Entry 6X1O (X-ray diffraction, 2.09 A resolution); this record covers chains A and B of the 4 polymer chains in the assembly.

== Chain A ==
Molecule: Formaldehyde:ferredoxin oxidoreductase wor5
From: Pyrococcus furiosus COM1
UniProt: I6V2C3 (I6V2C3_9EURY); residues 1-624 here = UniProt positions 1-624
Amino-acid sequence (624 residues; numbered 1 to 624; the number before each row is that of its first residue):
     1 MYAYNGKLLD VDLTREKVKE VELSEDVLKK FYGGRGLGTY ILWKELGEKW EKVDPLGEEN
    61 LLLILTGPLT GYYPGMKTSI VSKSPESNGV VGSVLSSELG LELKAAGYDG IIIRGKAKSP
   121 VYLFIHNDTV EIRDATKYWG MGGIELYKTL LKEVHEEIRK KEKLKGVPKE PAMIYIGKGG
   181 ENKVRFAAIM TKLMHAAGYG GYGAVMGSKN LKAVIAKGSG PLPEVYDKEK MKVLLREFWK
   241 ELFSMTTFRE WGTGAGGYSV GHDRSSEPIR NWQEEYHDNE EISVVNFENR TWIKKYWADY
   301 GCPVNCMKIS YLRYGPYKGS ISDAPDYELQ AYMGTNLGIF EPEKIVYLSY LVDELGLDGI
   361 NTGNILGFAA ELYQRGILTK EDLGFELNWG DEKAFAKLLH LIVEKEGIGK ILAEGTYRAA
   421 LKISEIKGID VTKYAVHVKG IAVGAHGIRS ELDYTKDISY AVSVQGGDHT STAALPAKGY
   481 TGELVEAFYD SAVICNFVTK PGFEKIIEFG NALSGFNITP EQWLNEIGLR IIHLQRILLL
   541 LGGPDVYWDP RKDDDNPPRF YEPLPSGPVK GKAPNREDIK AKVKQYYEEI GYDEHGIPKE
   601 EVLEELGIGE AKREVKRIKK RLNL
Not modelled in the structure: 624
Bound ions: tungstopterin cofactor Mg: V94, A196 (together with (1R)-1-hydroxybutane-1-sulfonic acid); Mg2+ site 1: M194, D323, D326 (together with tungstopterin cofactor); 4Fe-4S cluster Fe: D299, C302, C306, C495; Mg2+ site 2: T470 (together with tungstopterin cofactor)
Small-molecule neighbours:
  - tungstopterin cofactor (PTE): K77, S93, V94, L95, S96, M190, M194, H195, A196, A197, G198, Y199, D323, D326, E328, L329, V352, D353, L357, D358, G359, I360, H469, T470, E486, Y489, D490, I494, C495, N496, F497
  - 4Fe-4S cluster (SF4): G75, M76, K77, S96, W297, A298, D299, C302, V304, N305, C306, M307, C495, F497
  - (1R)-1-hydroxybutane-1-sulfonic acid (UKM): T253, G256, Y327, E328, H446, H469
From the paper describing this entry:
  - binding site for (1R)-1-hydroxybutane-1-sulfonic acid: E328, H469
  - binding site for tungstopterin cofactor: K77
  - higher-order assembly contacts with a neighbouring Oxidoreductase, Fe-S subunit: G143 to G166
  - catalytic residues: E328, H446, D453, H469 (proposed by the authors, not directly observed)
  - catalytic residues: Y327 (by similarity / conservation)

== Chain B ==
Molecule: Oxidoreductase, Fe-S subunit
From: Pyrococcus furiosus COM1
UniProt: I6U881 (I6U881_9EURY); residue numbers follow UniProt; this construct covers 9-173
Amino-acid sequence (166 residues; numbered 8 to 173; the number before each row is that of its first residue):
     8 AIWILITPDK CSGCRLCEVT CSLEHEGIIW PEASRIRVFE LFPGINVPHT CVQCPDYPCV
    68 NACPTNALSV DEKTGAVVVN EEKCITCGAC VLACPGKVPR IPAGKGSVVI CDLCGGNPKC
   128 VEICHEAGHD ALKIVTGNYR PIYRTFAKDP QEKSLDIARK VFGEDF
Differences from the reference sequence: expression tag (8)
Bound ions: 4Fe-4S cluster Fe site 1: C18, C21, C24, C131; 4Fe-4S cluster Fe site 2: C28, C118, C121, C127; 4Fe-4S cluster Fe site 3: C58, C61, C66, C101; 4Fe-4S cluster Fe site 4: C70, C91, C94, C97
Small-molecule neighbours:
  - 4Fe-4S cluster (SF4), molecule 1: I11, C28, H32, R42, I43, T57, C118, D119, L120, C121, P125, K126, C127
  - 4Fe-4S cluster (SF4), molecule 2: K17, C18, S19, G20, C21, R22, L23, C24, V45, P55, C131, H136, A138, L139
  - 4Fe-4S cluster (SF4), molecule 3: C58, V59, Q60, C61, Y64, P65, C66, V84, C101, P102, V105, P106, I117, A154
  - 4Fe-4S cluster (SF4), molecule 4: C70, P71, T72, A74, L75, C91, I92, T93, C94, G95, A96, C97, I108, V115

== Chain A / chain B interface ==
Residue-residue contacts (49):
  T246(A) with I141(B)
  T247(A) with V142(B); R147(B), hydrogen bond; Y150(B)
  E250(A) with L12(B); T14(B); K140(B), salt bridge
  W251(A) with W10(B), hydrophobic; L12(B), hydrophobic; I149(B), hydrophobic; Y150(B), hydrophobic; F153(B), hydrophobic
  A255(A) with I149(B)
  Y258(A) with I149(B), hydrophobic; T152(B)
  S259(A) with I149(B)
  D263(A) with P148(B)
  E280(A) with T152(B)
  S283(A) with I149(B); T152(B), hydrogen bond
  V284(A) with I149(B), hydrophobic; F153(B), hydrophobic
  V285(A) with T152(B); F153(B), hydrophobic
  N286(A) with K155(B), hydrogen bond
  E288(A) with T14(B); P15(B); K167(B), hydrogen bond (backbone-side chain)
  N289(A) with P15(B); K160(B); D163(B); I164(B); K167(B)
  R290(A) with D163(B), salt bridge; K167(B)
  T291(A) with K167(B)
  W292(A) with K167(B), hydrogen bond (backbone-side chain)
  K295(A) with T14(B), hydrogen bond
  Y296(A) with T14(B); K17(B), hydrogen bond; K140(B), hydrogen bond
  R313(A) with K167(B), hydrogen bond (side chain-backbone); V168(B); G170(B); E171(B)
  Y314(A) with R166(B); E171(B)
  G315(A) with E171(B), hydrogen bond (backbone-side chain)
  K318(A) with E171(B)
Interface residues without a listed pair, chain A (25 interface residues in all): H262
Interface residues without a listed pair, chain B (26 interface residues in all): I13, D16, R151

== Overview ==
25 residues of chain A and 26 residues of chain B are in contact, with 10 hydrogen bonds and 2 salt bridges.
Among the polar pairs are E250(A)-K140(B), R290(A)-D163(B) and T247(A)-R147(B). From the paper: catalytic
residues E328(A), H446(A) and D453(A) among others; a binding site for (1R)-1-hydroxybutane-1-sulfonic acid at
E328(A) and H469(A).
Chain A is Formaldehyde:ferredoxin oxidoreductase wor5 and chain B is Oxidoreductase, Fe-S subunit, both from
Pyrococcus furiosus COM1; the structure, WOR5 from Pyrococcus furiosus, as crystallized, was determined by
X-ray diffraction (same publication as 6X6U).
